Entry 8TVA (electron microscopy, 8.55 A resolution (very low resolution: no residue pairs are listed; an interface is given only as per-side residue counts)); this record covers chains b and BY of the 41 polymer chains in the assembly.

Chain b:
Molecule: Maturation protein
Source organism: Acinetobacter phage AP205
UniProt: Q9AZ43 (Q9AZ43_9VIRU); residues 1-534 here = UniProt positions 1-534
Chain sequence (534 residues; each row starts with the number of its first residue):
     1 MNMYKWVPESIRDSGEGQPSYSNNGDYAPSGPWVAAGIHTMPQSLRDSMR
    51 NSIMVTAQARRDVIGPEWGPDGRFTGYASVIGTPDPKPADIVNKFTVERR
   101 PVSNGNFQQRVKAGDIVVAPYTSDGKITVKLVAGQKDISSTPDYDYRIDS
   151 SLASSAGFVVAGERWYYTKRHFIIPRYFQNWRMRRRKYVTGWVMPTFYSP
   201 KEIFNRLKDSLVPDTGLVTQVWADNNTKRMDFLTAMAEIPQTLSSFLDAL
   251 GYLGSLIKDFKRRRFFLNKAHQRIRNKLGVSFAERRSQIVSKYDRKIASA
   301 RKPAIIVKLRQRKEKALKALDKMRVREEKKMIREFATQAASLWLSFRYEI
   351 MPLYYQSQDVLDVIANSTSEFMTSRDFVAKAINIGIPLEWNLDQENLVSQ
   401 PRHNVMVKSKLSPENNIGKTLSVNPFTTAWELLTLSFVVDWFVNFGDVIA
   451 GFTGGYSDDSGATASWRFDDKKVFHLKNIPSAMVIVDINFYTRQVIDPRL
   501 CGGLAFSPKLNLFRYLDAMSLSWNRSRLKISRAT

Chain BY:
Molecule: Fimbrial protein
Source organism: Acinetobacter genomosp. 16BJ
UniProt: N9RQW9 (N9RQW9_9GAMM); numbering as in UniProt (aligned over 9-78)
Chain sequence (70 residues; numbered 9 to 78; the number before each row is that of its first residue):
     9 TLIELMIVVAIIGILAAIAIPQYQNYIAKSQVSRVMSETGSLKTVIETCI
    59 LDGKTAANCELGWTNSNLLG
Disulfide bonds: C57-C67

Chain b / chain BY interface:
At this resolution (9 A) residue pairs are not listed: 9 residues of chain b and 4 of chain BY lie at the interface.

Overview:
Chain b and chain BY form an interface of 9 and 4 residues respectively.
Here chain b is Maturation protein (Acinetobacter phage AP205) and chain BY is Fimbrial protein (Acinetobacter
genomosp. 16BJ). Entry 8TVA (Outer Mat-T4P complex) was determined by electron microscopy together with 8TOB,
8TOC, 8TV9, 8TW2 and 8TWC from the same study.
